PDB entry 5TXZ | X-ray diffraction, 1.65 A resolution | chains A and T of the 4 polymer chains in the assembly

# Chain A
Protein: DNA-directed DNA/RNA polymerase mu
Organism: Homo sapiens
Notes: EC 2.7.7.7
Reference sequence: Q9NP87 (DPOLM_HUMAN); numbering as in UniProt; present here: 132-397, 410-494
Chain sequence (356 residues; row label = number of the first residue in the row; note: 12 numbers in that range are skipped by the numbering (no residue carries them; nothing is unmodelled there)):
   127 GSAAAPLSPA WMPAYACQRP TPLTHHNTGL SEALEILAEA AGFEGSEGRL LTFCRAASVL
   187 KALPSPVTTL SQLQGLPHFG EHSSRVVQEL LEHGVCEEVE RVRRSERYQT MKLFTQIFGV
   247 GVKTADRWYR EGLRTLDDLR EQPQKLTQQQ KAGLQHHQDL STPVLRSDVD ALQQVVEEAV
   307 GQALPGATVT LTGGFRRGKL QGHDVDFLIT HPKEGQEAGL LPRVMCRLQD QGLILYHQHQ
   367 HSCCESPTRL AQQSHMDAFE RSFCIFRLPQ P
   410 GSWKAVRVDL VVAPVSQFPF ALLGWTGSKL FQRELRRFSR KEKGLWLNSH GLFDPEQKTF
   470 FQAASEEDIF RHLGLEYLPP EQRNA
Unresolved in the structure: 127-136, 366-383
Differences from the reference sequence: expression tag (127-131); conflict Gly410 (Pro in Q9NP87)
Curated features (UniProtKB/Swiss-Prot):
  - region: Arg323 to Asp332 (Involved in ssDNA binding)
  - binding site (Mg(2+)): Asp330, Asp332, Asp418
  - site: Gly433 (Responsible for the low discrimination between dNTP and rNTP)
Covalent attachments: 2,3-dihydroxy-1,4-dithiobutane (DTT) linked to Cys180
Bound ions: Na+: Thr241, Ile243, Val246 (shared with 1 residue of chain P); Mg2+ site 1: Asp330, Asp332 (together with dTTP, pyrophosphate) (shared with 1 residue of chain P); Mg2+ site 2: Asp330, Asp332, Asp418 (together with dTTP) (shared with 1 residue of chain P); Ca2+: Asp330, Asp332, Asp418 (shared with 2 residues of chain P)
Ligand contacts:
  - : His329, Asp330, Asp332, Asp418
  - pyrophosphate / dTTP: Gly319, Gly320, Arg323, Lys325, Gln327, Gly328, His329, Asp330, Asp332, Gly433, Trp434, Thr435, Gly436, Ser437, Lys438, Gln441

# Chain T
Molecule: 9-nt DNA strand
Sequence (9 nucleotides; each row starts with the number of its first residue):
     1 CGGCATACG

# Interface between chain A and chain T
Pairs across the interface (25):
  Gly174(A) - DC4(T)  base contact
  Leu177(A) - DC4(T)  phosphate contact
  Leu177(A) - DA5(T)  phosphate contact
  Gln364(A) - DG9(T)  hydrogen bond to the phosphate
  His365(A) - DG9(T)  phosphate contact
  Phe385(A) - DG9(T)  phosphate contact
  Glu386(A) - DC8(T)  sugar contact
  Glu386(A) - DG9(T)  hydrogen bond to the phosphate
  Arg387(A) - DA7(T)  hydrogen bond to the base
  Arg387(A) - DC8(T)  hydrogen bond to the sugar
  Arg387(A) - DG9(T)  hydrogen bond to the phosphate
  Phe389(A) - DG9(T)  sugar contact
  Lys438(A) - DA5(T)  base contact
  Arg442(A) - DA5(T)  salt bridge to the phosphate
  Arg445(A) - DA5(T)  hydrogen bond to the base
  Arg445(A) - DT6(T)  hydrogen bond to the base
  Arg446(A) - DA5(T)  sugar contact
  Arg449(A) - DT6(T)  salt bridge to the phosphate
  Lys450(A) - DG3(T)  hydrogen bond to the phosphate
  Lys450(A) - DC4(T)  salt bridge to the phosphate
  Leu456(A) - DT6(T)  sugar contact
  Asn457(A) - DT6(T)  phosphate contact
  Asn457(A) - DA7(T)  hydrogen bond to the phosphate
  His459(A) - DA7(T)  hydrogen bond to the phosphate
  His459(A) - DC8(T)  salt bridge to the phosphate
Other interface residues (no listed pair), chain A (18 interface residues in all): Arg181

# In short
18 residues of chain A and 7 residues of chain T are in contact; the contacts include 10 hydrogen bonds and 4
salt bridges. Polar pairs include Arg387(A)-DA7(T), Arg445(A)-DA5(T) and Arg445(A)-DT6(T). Chain A binds
pyrophosphate / dTTP and compounds CA/MG.
Here chain A is DNA-directed DNA/RNA polymerase mu (Homo sapiens) and chain T is a 9-nt DNA strand. Entry 5TXZ
(DNA Polymerase Mu Reactant Complex, 100mM Mg2+ (15 min)) was determined by X-ray diffraction (same
publication as 5TXX, 5TYB, 5TYC, 5TYD, 5TYE, 5TYF and 7 further entries).
